PDB entry 5THH | X-ray diffraction, 1.96 A resolution | chain A

# Chain A
Protein: Tyrosine--tRNA ligase, cytoplasmic
From: Homo sapiens
Notes: EC 6.1.1.1
UniProtKB: P54577 (SYYC_HUMAN); residues 4-342 here = UniProt positions 4-342
Chain sequence (339 residues; numbered 4 to 342; the number before each row is that of its first residue):
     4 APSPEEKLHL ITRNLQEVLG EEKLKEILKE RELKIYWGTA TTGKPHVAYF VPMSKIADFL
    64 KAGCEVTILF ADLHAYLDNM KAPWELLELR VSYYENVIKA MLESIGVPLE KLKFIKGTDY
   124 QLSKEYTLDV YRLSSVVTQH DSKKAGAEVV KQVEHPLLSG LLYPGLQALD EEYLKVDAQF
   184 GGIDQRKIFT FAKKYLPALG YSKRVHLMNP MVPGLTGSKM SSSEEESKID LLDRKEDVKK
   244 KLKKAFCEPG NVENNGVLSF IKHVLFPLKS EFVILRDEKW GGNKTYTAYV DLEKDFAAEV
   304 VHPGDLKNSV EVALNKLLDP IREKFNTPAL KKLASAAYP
Unresolved in the structure: 221-230
Differences from the reference sequence: engineered mutation Lys-196 (Glu in P54577)
Ligand contacts: tyrosine (TYR): Tyr-39, Gly-41, Thr-42, Ala-43, Leu-72, Ala-74, His-77, Val-152, Tyr-166, Gln-170, Asp-173, Gln-182, Gln-188
UniProt features mapped onto this chain:
  - motif: Thr-44 to Tyr-52 ('HIGH' region), Lys-222 to Ser-226 ('KMSKS' region), Lys-242 to Lys-247 (Nuclear localization signal)
  - binding site (L-tyrosine): Tyr-39, Tyr-166, Gln-170, Asp-173, Gln-188
  - binding site (trans-resveratrol): Tyr-39, Gln-170, Asp-173
  - modified residue: Lys-197 (N6-acetyllysine), Ser-205 (Phosphoserine), Lys-206 (N6-acetyllysine)
  - natural variant: Gly-41 (G41R: In CMTDIC loss of activity), Val-153 to Val-156 (deletion: In CMTDIC), Pro-167 (P167T: In IMNEPD2), Lys-196 (E196K: In CMTDIC loss of activity; this construct carries the variant), Pro-213 (P213L: In IMNEPD2; uncertain significance), Phe-269 (F269S: In IMNEPD2; uncertain significance), Glu-274 (E274K: Found in a patient with hereditary motor and sensory neuropathy; uncertain significance), Asp-308 (D308Y: Found in a patient with proximal-predominant motor neuropathy)
  - mutagenesis: Lys-242 to Lys-247 (Reduced tyrosine--tRNA ligase activity; Slightly reduced tyrosine--tRNA ligase activity; Abolished localization to the nucleus. Abolished tyrosine--tRNA ligase activity ...)

# In short
Ligands of chain A: tyrosine. Curated annotation (UniProt) lists 5 L-tyrosine-binding residues, 3
trans-resveratrol-binding residues and 6 mutagenesis sites.
Chain A is Tyrosine--tRNA ligase, cytoplasmic (Homo sapiens); the structure, Crystal structure of a human
tyrosyl-tRNA synthetase mutant, was determined by X-ray diffraction (same publication as 5THL).
